Entry 3KHL (X-ray diffraction, 2.10 A resolution); this record covers chains A and E of the 3 polymer chains in the assembly.

Chain A:
Molecule: DNA polymerase IV
From: Sulfolobus solfataricus P2
Notes: EC 2.7.7.7
UniProtKB: Q97W02 (DPO42_SULSO); numbering as in UniProt (aligned over 2-341)
Amino-acid sequence (341 residues; row label = number of the first residue in the row):
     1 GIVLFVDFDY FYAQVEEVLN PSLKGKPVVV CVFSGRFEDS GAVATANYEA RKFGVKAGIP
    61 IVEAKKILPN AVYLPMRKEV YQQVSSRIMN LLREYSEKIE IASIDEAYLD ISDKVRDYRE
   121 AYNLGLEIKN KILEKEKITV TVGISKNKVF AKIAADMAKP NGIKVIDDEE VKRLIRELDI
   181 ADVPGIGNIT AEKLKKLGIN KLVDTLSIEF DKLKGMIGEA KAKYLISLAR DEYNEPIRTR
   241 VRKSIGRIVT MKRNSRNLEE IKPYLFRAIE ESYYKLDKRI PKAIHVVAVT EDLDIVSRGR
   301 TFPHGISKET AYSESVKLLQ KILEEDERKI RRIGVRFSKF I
Sequence notes: expression tag (1)
Bound ions: Ca2+ site 1: Asp7, Asp105, Glu106 (together with dTTP); Ca2+ site 2: Asp7, Phe8, Asp105 (together with dTTP); Ca2+ site 3: Ala181, Ile186
Small-molecule neighbours:
  - 2-aminofluorene (AF): Gly246, Arg247, Ile248, His285, Val286, Val287, Ser297, Gly334, Val335, Arg336
  - dTTP (TTP): Asp7, Phe8, Asp9, Tyr10, Phe11, Tyr12, Ala44, Thr45, Tyr48, Arg51, Ala57, Gly58, Ile104, Asp105, Lys159
UniProt features mapped onto this chain:
  - active site: Glu106
  - binding site (Mg(2+)): Asp7, Asp105
  - site: Tyr12 (Substrate discrimination)
  - mutagenesis: Asp105 to Glu106 (Loss of function)

Chain E:
Molecule: 20-nt DNA strand
Sequence (20 nucleotides; numbered 900 to 919; the number before each row is that of its first residue):
   900 CCTAACGCTA CCATCCAACC
Not modelled in the structure: 900-901, 919
Glycans and other covalent adducts: 2-aminofluorene (AF) linked to DG906

Chain A / chain E interface:
Residue-residue contacts - 36 pairs, chain A then chain E:
  Val32(A) with DA904(E), phosphate contact; DC905(E), sugar contact
  Phe37(A) with DT902(E), sugar contact
  Ser40(A) with DA903(E), phosphate contact
  Gly41(A) with DA903(E), hydrogen bond to the phosphate; DA904(E), sugar contact
  Ala42(A) with DA904(E), base contact
  Gly58(A) with DA904(E), base contact
  Pro60(A) with DA903(E), sugar contact
  Val62(A) with DT902(E), sugar contact
  Lys78(A) with DG906(E), sugar contact
  Gly218(A) with DC911(E), phosphate contact
  Glu219(A) with DC911(E), hydrogen bond to the phosphate
  Ala220(A) with DC910(E), sugar contact; DC911(E), hydrogen bond to the phosphate
  Arg242(A) with DT908(E), phosphate contact
  Lys243(A) with DT908(E), hydrogen bond to the phosphate; DA909(E), salt bridge to the phosphate
  Ser244(A) with DC907(E), sugar contact; DT908(E), hydrogen bond to the phosphate
  Ile245(A) with DC907(E), phosphate contact
  Gly246(A) with DC907(E), hydrogen bond to the phosphate
  Arg247(A) with DC905(E), phosphate contact; DG906(E), salt bridge to the phosphate
  Ile248(A) with DC905(E), phosphate contact; DG906(E), hydrogen bond to the phosphate
  Val249(A) with DC905(E), phosphate contact
  Thr250(A) with DA904(E), sugar contact; DC905(E), hydrogen bond to the phosphate
  Leu293(A) with DA903(E), base contact
  Arg331(A) with DA903(E), salt bridge to the phosphate; DA904(E), salt bridge to the phosphate
  Arg332(A) with DA904(E), sugar contact; DC905(E), salt bridge to the phosphate
  Arg336(A) with DC907(E), base contact; DT908(E), base contact
Other interface residues (no listed pair), chain A (29 interface residues in all): Ser34, Val43, Ala44, Val241

In short:
The interface between chain A and chain E involves 29 residues on one side and 10 on the other, with 8
hydrogen bonds and 5 salt bridges. Among the polar pairs are Gly41(A)-DA903(E), Glu219(A)-DC911(E) and
Ala220(A)-DC911(E). Chain A binds dTTP and 2-aminofluorene.
Here chain A is DNA polymerase IV (Sulfolobus solfataricus P2) and chain E is a 20-nt DNA strand. Entry 3KHL
(Dpo4 post-extension ternary complex with misinserted A opposite the 2-aminofluorene-guanine [AF]G lesion) was
determined by X-ray diffraction (same publication as 3KHG, 3KHH and 3KHR).
